PDB entry 2E76 | X-ray diffraction, 3.41 A resolution | chains A and D of the 8 polymer chains in the assembly

Chain A:
Protein: Cytochrome b6
From: Mastigocladus laminosus
UniProtKB: P83791 (CYB6_MASLA); residue numbers follow UniProt; this construct covers 1-215
Sequence (215 residues; row label = number of the first residue in the row):
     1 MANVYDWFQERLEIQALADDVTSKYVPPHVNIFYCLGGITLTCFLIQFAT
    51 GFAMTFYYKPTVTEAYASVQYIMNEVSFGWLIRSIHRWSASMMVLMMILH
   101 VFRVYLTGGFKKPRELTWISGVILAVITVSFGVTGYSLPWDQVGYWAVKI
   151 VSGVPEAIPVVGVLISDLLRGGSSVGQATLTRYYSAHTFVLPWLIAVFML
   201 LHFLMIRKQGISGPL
Covalent attachments: heme (HEM) linked to Cys-35
Ion coordination: Cd2+: Glu-75 (shared with 1 residue of chain C); heme Fe site 1: His-86, His-187; heme Fe site 2: His-100, His-202
Ligand contacts:
  - beta-carotene (BCR): Ile-32, Phe-33, Ile-39, Met-96, Leu-99
  - chlorophyll a (CLA): Ile-98, Val-101, Phe-102, Tyr-105, Trp-118, Ile-123, Ala-125, Val-129
  - heme (HEM), molecule 1: Lys-24, Val-26, Val-30, Tyr-34, Gly-38, Leu-41, Thr-42, Phe-203, Ile-206, Arg-207, Gly-210, Ile-211
  - heme (HEM), molecule 2: Phe-33, Tyr-34, Gly-37, Gly-38, Thr-40, Leu-41, Met-93, Met-97, His-100, Val-101, Arg-103, Val-104, Gly-109, Phe-110, Arg-114, Thr-117, Trp-118, Gly-121, Val-122, Leu-124, Ala-125, Thr-128, His-202, Phe-203, Ile-206, Gly-210, Ile-211, Ser-212
  - heme (HEM), molecule 3: Phe-44, Gln-47, Phe-48, Gly-51, Phe-52, Met-54, Thr-55, Tyr-58, Val-69, Arg-83, His-86, Arg-87, Ala-90, Met-93, Phe-131, Gly-132, Gly-135, Tyr-136, Leu-138, Pro-139, Tyr-184, His-187, Thr-188, Phe-189, Pro-192
  - heme / tridecyl-stigmatellin: Val-21, Lys-24, Val-26, Val-30, Tyr-34, Gly-38, Leu-41, Thr-42, Phe-203, Ile-206, Arg-207, Gly-210, Ile-211
  - tridecyl-stigmatellin (TDS; 8-hydroxy-5,7-dimethoxy-3-methyl-2-tridecyl-4H-chromen-4-one), molecule 1: Val-21, Lys-24, Val-26, Arg-207
  - tridecyl-stigmatellin (TDS), molecule 2: Tyr-136, Val-143, Ala-147, Ile-150, Val-151, Val-154, Pro-155, Ile-165
UniProt features mapped onto this chain:
  - binding site (heme c): Cys-35, Lys-208
  - binding site (heme b): Arg-83, His-86, His-100, Arg-103, His-187, His-202

Chain D:
Protein: Cytochrome b6-f complex iron-sulfur subunit
From: Mastigocladus laminosus
Notes: EC 1.10.99.1
UniProtKB: P83794 (UCRI_MASLA); residues 1-179 here = UniProt positions 1-179
Sequence (179 residues; numbered 1 to 179; the number before each row is that of its first residue):
     1 MAQFTESMDVPDMGRRQFMNLLAFGTVTGVALGALYPLVKYFIPPSGGAV
    51 GGGTTAKDKLGNNVKVSKFLESHNAGDRVLVQGLKGDPTYIVVESKEAIR
   101 DYGINAVCTHLGCVVPWNAAENKFKCPCHGSQYDETGKVIRGPAPLSLAL
   151 CHATVQDDNIVLTPWTETDFRTGEKPWWV
Disordered / not traced: 1-8, 51-53
Disulfide bonds: Cys-113/Cys-128
Ion coordination: 2Fe-2S cluster Fe: Cys-108, His-110, Cys-126, His-129
Ligand contacts: 2Fe-2S cluster (FES): Cys-108, His-110, Leu-111, Gly-112, Cys-113, Cys-126, Cys-128, His-129, Gly-130, Ser-131
What the authors report for this chain:
  - binding site for tridecyl-stigmatellin: His-129
  - 2Fe-2S cluster coordination: His-129

Chain A / chain D interface:
Pairs across the interface (16):
  Phe-52(A) / Phe-42(D)  hydrophobic
  Ala-53(A) / Tyr-41(D)  hydrogen bond (backbone-side chain)
  Ala-53(A) / Phe-42(D)  hydrophobic
  Met-54(A) / Tyr-41(D)
  Phe-56(A) / Phe-42(D)  hydrophobic
  Tyr-57(A) / Tyr-41(D)  hydrogen bond (side chain-backbone)
  Tyr-57(A) / Phe-42(D)
  Tyr-57(A) / Pro-44(D)
  Tyr-71(A) / Pro-45(D)
  Glu-75(A) / Pro-45(D)
  Val-76(A) / Tyr-41(D)
  Ser-77(A) / Lys-40(D)
  Ser-77(A) / Tyr-41(D)
  Phe-78(A) / Pro-37(D)  hydrophobic
  Phe-78(A) / Lys-40(D)
  Ile-82(A) / Tyr-41(D)  hydrophobic
Also at the interface, not in a pair above, chain A (13 interface residues in all): Ile-72, Gly-79
Also at the interface, not in a pair above, chain D (9 interface residues in all): Tyr-36, Leu-38, Ile-43

Summary:
The interface between chain A and chain D involves 13 residues on one side and 9 on the other; the contacts
include 2 hydrogen bonds. Among the polar pairs are Ala-53(A)/Tyr-41(D) and Tyr-57(A)/Tyr-41(D). The paper
reports a binding site for tridecyl-stigmatellin at His-129(D); 2Fe-2S cluster coordination by His-129(D).
Here chain A is Cytochrome b6 and chain D is Cytochrome b6-f complex iron-sulfur subunit, both from
Mastigocladus laminosus. Entry 2E76 (Crystal Structure of the Cytochrome b6f Complex with
tridecyl-stigmatellin (TDS) from M.laminosus) was determined by X-ray diffraction (same publication as 2E74
and 2E75).
